1G7G - chain A; structure by X-ray diffraction, 2.20 A resolution.

[Chain A]
Name: Protein-tyrosine phosphatase, non-receptor type 1
From: Homo sapiens
Notes: EC 3.1.3.48; fragment: catalytic domain (residues 1-298)
Reference sequence: P18031 (PTN1_HUMAN); residue numbers follow UniProt; this construct covers 1-298
Amino-acid sequence (298 residues; numbered 1 to 298; the number before each row is that of its first residue):
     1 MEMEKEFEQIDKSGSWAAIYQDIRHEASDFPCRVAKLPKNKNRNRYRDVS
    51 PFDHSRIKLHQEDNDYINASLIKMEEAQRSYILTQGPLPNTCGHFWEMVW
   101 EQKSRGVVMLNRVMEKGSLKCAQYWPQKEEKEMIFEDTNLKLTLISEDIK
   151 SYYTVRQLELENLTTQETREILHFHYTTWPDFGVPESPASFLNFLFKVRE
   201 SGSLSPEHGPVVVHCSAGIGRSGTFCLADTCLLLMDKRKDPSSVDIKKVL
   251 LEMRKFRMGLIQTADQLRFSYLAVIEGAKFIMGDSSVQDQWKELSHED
Not modelled in the structure: 1
Curated features (UniProtKB/Swiss-Prot):
  - active site: C215 (Phosphocysteine intermediate)
  - binding site (substrate): D181, C215 to R221, Q262
  - modified residue: M1 (N-acetylmethionine), Y20 (Phosphotyrosine), S50 (Phosphoserine), Y66 (Phosphotyrosine), C215 (Cysteine persulfide), S242 (Phosphoserine), S243 (Phosphoserine)
  - cross-link: C215 to S216 (N,N-(cysteine-1,S-diyl)serine (Cys-Ser))
  - mutagenesis: S50 (S50A/D: No phosphorylation), D181 (D181A: Substrate-trapping mutant), C215 (C215S: Catalytically inactive mutant; abolishes sulfhydration)
Residues lining bound ligands: INX (2-(carboxymethoxy)-5-[(2S)-2-({(2S)-2-[(3-carboxypropanoyl)amino] -3-phenylpropanoyl}amino)-3-oxo-3-(pentylamino)propyl]benzoic acid): R45, Y46, R47, D48, V49, K120, D181, F182, G183, C215, S216, A217, I219, G220, R221, Q262, Q266

[Overview]
Ligands of chain A: compound INX. UniProt lists active-site residue C215, 9 substrate-binding residues and 3
mutagenesis sites.
Chain A is Protein-tyrosine phosphatase, non-receptor type 1 (Homo sapiens); the structure, Human PTP1B
catalytic domain complexes with pnu179326, was determined by X-ray diffraction together with 1G7F from the
same study.
